Entry 4B3S (X-ray diffraction, 3.15 A resolution); this record covers chains A and P of the 23 polymer chains in the assembly.

Chain A:
Molecule: 16S ribosomal RNA
Source organism: Thermus thermophilus HB8
Sequence (1521 nucleotides; numbered 1 to 1544 plus 21 insertion-coded residues; 44 numbers in that range are skipped by the numbering (no residue carries them; nothing is unmodelled there); the number before each row is that of its first residue; a row labelled like 189A-189L holds insertion residues (189A, then the next letters in order)):
     1 UUGUUGGAGA GUUUGAUCCU GGCUCAGGGU GAACGCUGGC GGCGUGCCUA AGACAUGCAA
    61 GUCGUGCGGG CCG
    76 CGGGGUUUU
    88 ACUCCG
    96 UGGUCAGCGG CGGACGGGUG AGUAACGCGU GGGU
  129A G
   130 ACCUACCCGG AAGAGGGGGA CAACCCGGGG AAACUCGGGC UAAUCCCCCA UGUGGACCCG
189A-189L CCCCUUGGGGUG
   190 UGUCCAAAGG GCUUU
   216 GCCCGCUUCC GGAUGGGCCC GCGUCCCAUC AGCUAGUUGG UGGGGUAAUG GCCCACCAAG
   276 GCGACGACGG GUAGCCGGUC UGAGAGGAUG GCCGGCCACA GGGGCACUGA GACACGGGCC
   336 CCACUCCUAC GGGAGGCAGC AGUUAGGAAU CUUCCGCAAU GGGCGCAAGC CUGACGGAGC
   396 GACGCCGCUU GGAGGAAGAA GCCCUUCGGG GUGUAAACUC CUGA
   441 ACCCGGGACG AAACCCCC
   460 GA
   470 CGAGGGGA
   479 CUGACGGUAC CGGGGUAA
   498 UAGCGCCGGC CAACUCCGUG CCAGCAGCCG CGGUAAUACG GAGGGCGCGA GCGUUACCCG
   558 GAUUCACUGG GCGUAAAGGG CGUGUAGGCG GCCUGGGGCG UCCCAUGUGA AAGACCACGG
   618 CUCAACCGUG GGGGAGCGUG GGAUACGCUC AGGCUAGACG GUGGGAGAGG GUGGUGGAAU
   678 UCCCGGAGUA GCGGUGAAAU GCGCAGAUAC CGGGAGGAAC GCCGAUGGCG AAGGCAGCCA
   738 CCUGGUCCAC CCGUGACGCU GAGGCGCGAA AGCGUGGGGA GCAAACCGGA UUAGAUACCC
   798 GGGUAGUCCA CGCCCUAAAC GAUGCGCGCU AGGUCUCUGG GUCU
   848 CCUGGGGGCC GAAGCUAACG CGUUAAGCGC GCCGCCUGGG GAGUACGGCC GCAAGGCUGA
   908 AACUCAAAGG AAUUGACGGG GGCCCGCACA AGCGGUGGAG CAUGUGGUUU AAUUCGAAGC
   968 AACGCGAAGA ACCUUACCAG GCCUUGACAU GCUA
 1001A G
  1002 GGAACCCGGG UGAAAGCCUG GGGUGCCCC
1030A-1030D GCGA
  1031 GGGGAGCCCU AGCACAGGUG CUGCAUGGCC GUCGUCAGCU CGUGCCGUGA GGUGUUGGGU
  1091 UAAGUCCCGC AACGAGCGCA ACCCCCGCCG UUAGUUGCCA GCGGUUCGGC CGGGCACUCU
  1151 AACGGGACUG CCCGCG
  1168 AAAGCGGGAG GAAGGAGGGG ACGACGUCUG GUCAGCAUGG CCCUUACGGC CUGGGCGACA
  1228 CACGUGCUAC AAUGCCCACU ACAAAGCGAU GCCACCCGGC AACGGGGAGC UAAUCGCAAA
  1288 AAGGUGGGCC CAGUUCGGAU UGGGGUCUGC AACCCGACCC CAUGAAGCCG GAAUCGCUAG
  1348 UAAUCGCGGA UCAGCC
 1363A A
  1364 UGCCGCGGUG AAUACGUUCC CGGGCCUUGU ACACACCGCC CGUCACGCCA UGGGAGCGGG
  1424 CUCUACCCGA AGUCGCCGG
1442A-1442B GA
  1443 GCCUA
  1452 C
  1456 GGGCAGGCGC CGAGGGUAGG GCCCGUGACU GGGGCGAAGU CGUAACAAGG UAGCUGUACC
  1516 GGAAGGUGCG GCUGGAUCAC CUCCUUUCU
Unresolved in the structure: 1-4, 1534-1540
Bound ions: Mg2+ site 1: U12, G22; Mg2+ site 2: U12, C526, G527, A914; Mg2+ site 3: G15, U920; Mg2+ site 4 near G21 (its only coordinating residue here); Mg2+ site 5: C48, G115; Mg2+ site 6 near A53 (its only coordinating residue here); Mg2+ site 7: C58, U387; Mg2+ site 8: A59, U387; Mg2+ site 9: G61, U62, G105; Mg2+ site 10: G69, G70, U99; Mg2+ site 11: A116, G117, G289; Mg2+ site 12: C121, G124, U125, G236; 100 more Mg2+ sites not listed; 12 more K+ sites not listed
Ligand contacts: RPO ((1R,2R,3S,4R,6S)-4,6-diamino-2-{[3-O-(2,6-diamino-2,6-dideoxy-beta-L-idopyranosyl)-beta-D-ribofuranosyl]oxy}-3-hydroxycyclohexyl 2-amino-4-O-benzyl-2-deoxy-alpha-D-glucopyranoside): G1405, U1406, C1407, A1408, C1409, G1489, C1490, G1491, A1492, A1493, G1494, U1495, C1496
Reported in the primary citation:
  - mutagenesis - A1408G, G1491C: decreased binding to RPO
  - binding site for RPO: A1408, A1492

Chain P:
Molecule: 30S ribosomal protein S16
Source organism: Thermus thermophilus HB8
Reference sequence: Q5SJH3 (RS16_THET8); numbering as in UniProt (aligned over 1-88)
Amino-acid sequence (88 residues; each row starts with the number of its first residue):
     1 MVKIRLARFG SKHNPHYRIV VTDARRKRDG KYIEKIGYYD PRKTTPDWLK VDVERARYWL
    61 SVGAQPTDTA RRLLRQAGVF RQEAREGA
Unresolved in the structure: 85-88

How chain A and chain P interact:
Residue-residue contacts - 91 pairs, chain A then chain P:
  C43(A) - Ser11(P)  phosphate contact
  C43(A) - Lys12(P)  phosphate contact
  C43(A) - His13(P)  phosphate contact
  G44(A) - Ser11(P)  phosphate contact
  G44(A) - Lys12(P)  hydrogen bond to the phosphate
  C110(A) - Arg25(P)  hydrogen bond to the sugar
  G111(A) - Arg25(P)  sugar contact
  G112(A) - Lys27(P)  salt bridge to the phosphate
  A134(A) - Arg25(P)  base contact
  C135(A) - Met1(P)  hydrogen bond to the base
  C136(A) - Met1(P)  sugar contact
  C136(A) - Gly63(P)  hydrogen bond to the sugar
  C136(A) - Gln65(P)  hydrogen bond to the sugar
  C137(A) - Ser61(P)  hydrogen bond to the sugar
  C137(A) - Gly63(P)  sugar contact
  G227(A) - Val62(P)  hydrogen bond to the base
  A228(A) - Val2(P)  sugar contact
  A228(A) - Tyr58(P)  sugar contact
  A228(A) - Trp59(P)  phosphate contact
  A228(A) - Val62(P)  sugar contact
  U229(A) - Val2(P)  sugar contact
  U229(A) - Asp23(P)  hydrogen bond to the sugar
  U229(A) - Ile33(P)  phosphate contact
  U229(A) - Trp59(P)  phosphate contact
  G230(A) - Asp23(P)  sugar contact
  G230(A) - Arg25(P)  sugar contact
  G309(A) - Lys27(P)  phosphate contact
  G309(A) - Asp29(P)  sugar contact
  G309(A) - Gly30(P)  phosphate contact
  G309(A) - Lys31(P)  phosphate contact
  G310(A) - Arg26(P)  salt bridge to the phosphate
  G310(A) - Lys27(P)  salt bridge to the phosphate
  G310(A) - Gly30(P)  phosphate contact
  G310(A) - Lys31(P)  phosphate contact
  C311(A) - Arg26(P)  salt bridge to the phosphate
  A374(A) - Tyr17(P)  hydrogen bond to the sugar
  U375(A) - Leu6(P)  hydrogen bond to the sugar
  U375(A) - Tyr17(P)  sugar contact
  U375(A) - Arg28(P)  hydrogen bond to the base
  U375(A) - Thr69(P)  hydrogen bond to the phosphate
  G376(A) - Arg5(P)  hydrogen bond to the phosphate
  G376(A) - Leu6(P)  hydrogen bond to the phosphate
  G376(A) - Arg28(P)  sugar contact
  G376(A) - Thr67(P)  hydrogen bond to the phosphate
  G377(A) - Lys3(P)  salt bridge to the phosphate
  G377(A) - Arg5(P)  salt bridge to the phosphate
  G377(A) - Ala24(P)  sugar contact
  G377(A) - Thr67(P)  phosphate contact
  C390(A) - Arg28(P)  hydrogen bond to the phosphate
  G391(A) - Arg8(P)  hydrogen bond to the phosphate
  G391(A) - Arg28(P)  salt bridge to the phosphate
  G392(A) - Arg8(P)  salt bridge to the phosphate
  G392(A) - Lys12(P)  phosphate contact
  G392(A) - His13(P)  hydrogen bond to the phosphate
  A393(A) - Lys12(P)  salt bridge to the phosphate
  A393(A) - His13(P)  salt bridge to the phosphate
  C449(A) - Arg42(P)  hydrogen bond to the base
  G450(A) - Pro41(P)  sugar contact
  G450(A) - Arg42(P)  sugar contact
  G450(A) - Lys43(P)  salt bridge to the phosphate
  A452(A) - Lys43(P)  salt bridge to the phosphate
  A452(A) - Arg72(P)  hydrogen bond to the base
  A453(A) - Asp68(P)  hydrogen bond to the sugar
  A453(A) - Arg72(P)  sugar contact
  C454(A) - Asp68(P)  sugar contact
  G471(A) - Gln82(P)  hydrogen bond to the base
  A472(A) - Arg75(P)  salt bridge to the phosphate
  A472(A) - Phe80(P)  phosphate contact
  A472(A) - Arg81(P)  hydrogen bond to the phosphate
  A472(A) - Gln82(P)  hydrogen bond to the sugar
  A472(A) - Glu83(P)  hydrogen bond to the sugar
  G473(A) - Arg75(P)  salt bridge to the phosphate
  G473(A) - Phe80(P)  phosphate contact
  G473(A) - Arg81(P)  hydrogen bond to the phosphate
  G473(A) - Glu83(P)  sugar contact
  A608(A) - Arg18(P)  phosphate contact
  A608(A) - Tyr32(P)  sugar contact
  A609(A) - Arg18(P)  salt bridge to the phosphate
  G617(A) - Thr44(P)  sugar contact
  C623(A) - Ser11(P)  sugar contact
  C624(A) - Gly10(P)  hydrogen bond to the phosphate
  C624(A) - Ser11(P)  sugar contact
  C624(A) - Asn14(P)  hydrogen bond to the sugar
  G625(A) - Phe9(P)  phosphate contact
  G625(A) - Gly10(P)  hydrogen bond to the phosphate
  G625(A) - His16(P)  sugar contact
  U626(A) - Arg18(P)  salt bridge to the phosphate
  U626(A) - Lys35(P)  salt bridge to the phosphate
  U626(A) - Tyr38(P)  phosphate contact
  G627(A) - Lys35(P)  salt bridge to the phosphate
  G627(A) - Lys50(P)  salt bridge to the phosphate
Interface residues without a listed pair, chain A (47 interface residues in all): G231, A325, G378, A451, G474, C483, A607
Interface residues without a listed pair, chain P (51 interface residues in all): Pro15, Tyr39, Ala70

In short:
47 residues of chain A and 51 residues of chain P are in contact; the contacts include 29 hydrogen bonds and
19 salt bridges. Polar contacts include C135(A)-Met1(P), G227(A)-Val62(P) and U375(A)-Arg28(P). From the
paper: a binding site for RPO at A1408(A) and A1492(A); A1408G and G1491C of chain A reduce binding to RPO.
Chain A is 16S ribosomal RNA and chain P is 30S ribosomal protein S16, both from Thermus thermophilus HB8; the
structure, Crystal structure of the 30S ribosome in complex with compound 37, was determined by X-ray
diffraction (same publication as 4B3M, 4B3R and 4B3T).
